PDB entry 8Y51 | electron microscopy, 3.30 A resolution | chains A and R of the 5 polymer chains in the assembly

Chain A:
Name: Guanine nucleotide-binding protein G(q) subunit alpha
Source organism: Homo sapiens
Amino-acid sequence (361 residues; each row starts with the number of its first residue):
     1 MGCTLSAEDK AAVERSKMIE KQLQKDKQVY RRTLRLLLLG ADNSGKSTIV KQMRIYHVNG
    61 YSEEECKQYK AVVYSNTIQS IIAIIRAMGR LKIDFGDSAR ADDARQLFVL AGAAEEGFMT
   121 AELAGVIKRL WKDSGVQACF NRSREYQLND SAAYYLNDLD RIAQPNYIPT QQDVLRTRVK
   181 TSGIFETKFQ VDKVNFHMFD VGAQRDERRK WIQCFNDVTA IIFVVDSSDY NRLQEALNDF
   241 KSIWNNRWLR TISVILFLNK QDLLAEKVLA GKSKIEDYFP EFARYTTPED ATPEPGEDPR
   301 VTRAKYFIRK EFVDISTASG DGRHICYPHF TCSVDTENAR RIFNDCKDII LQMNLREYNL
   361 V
Not modelled in the structure: 1-4, 56-180

Chain R:
Name: Bombesin receptor subtype-3
Source organism: Homo sapiens
UniProtKB: P32247 (BRS3_HUMAN); residue numbers follow UniProt; this construct covers 1-399
Amino-acid sequence (399 residues; numbered 1 to 399; the number before each row is that of its first residue):
     1 MAQRQPHSPN QTLISITNDT ESSSSVVSND NTNKGWSGDN SPGIEALCAI YITYAVIISV
    61 GILGNAILIK VFFKTKSMQT VPNIFITSLA FGDLLLLLTC VPVDATHYLA EGWLFGRIGC
   121 KVLSFIRLTS VGVSVFTLTI LSADRYKAVV KPLERQPSNA ILKTCVKAGC VWIVSMIFAL
   181 PEAIFSNVYT FRDPNKNMTF ESCTSYPVSK KLLQEIHSLL CFLVFYIIPL SIISVYYSLI
   241 ARTLYKSTLN IPTEEQSHAR KQIESRKRIA RTVLVLVALF ALCWLPNHLL YLYHSFTSQT
   301 YVDPSAMHFI FTIFSRVLAF SNSCVNPFAL YWLSKSFQKH FKAQLFCCKA ERPEPPVADT
   361 SLTTLAVMGT VPGTGSIQMS EISVTSFTGC SVKQAEDRF
Not modelled in the structure: 1-46, 157-158, 186-210, 350-399
UniProt features mapped onto this chain:
  - lipidation: C347 (S-palmitoyl cysteine)
  - glycosylation (N-linked (GlcNAc...) asparagine): N10, N18

How chain A and chain R interact:
Residue-residue contacts (41):
  R31(A) - R155(R)
  R31(A) - Q156(R)  hydrogen bond (side chain-backbone)
  R31(A) - N159(R)
  R309(A) - E254(R)  salt bridge
  K310(A) - E255(R)
  V313(A) - E255(R)
  V313(A) - Q256(R)
  T317(A) - H258(R)
  G320(A) - H258(R)
  I325(A) - H258(R)
  I325(A) - Q262(R)
  Y327(A) - I251(R)  hydrophobic
  P328(A) - Q256(R)
  D348(A) - N250(R)  hydrogen bond
  D348(A) - I251(R)
  D348(A) - Q262(R)  hydrogen bond
  D348(A) - R266(R)  salt bridge
  I350(A) - P152(R)
  L351(A) - V149(R)
  L351(A) - P152(R)  hydrophobic
  Q352(A) - Q262(R)
  N354(A) - A148(R)
  N354(A) - P152(R)
  N354(A) - R155(R)
  L355(A) - V149(R)  hydrophobic
  E357(A) - P82(R)
  E357(A) - R155(R)  salt bridge
  Y358(A) - P82(R)  hydrophobic
  Y358(A) - D144(R)
  Y358(A) - A148(R)  hydrophobic
  N359(A) - M78(R)
  N359(A) - N83(R)  hydrogen bond
  N359(A) - L330(R)
  N359(A) - L333(R)
  N359(A) - S334(R)
  L360(A) - R145(R)
  L360(A) - L333(R)  hydrophobic
  V361(A) - S265(R)
  V361(A) - L333(R)
  V361(A) - S334(R)  hydrogen bond (backbone-side chain)
  V361(A) - K335(R)
Other interface residues (no listed pair), chain A (28 interface residues in all): L34, V194, G322, C326, H329, F343, N344, K347
Other interface residues (no listed pair), chain R (31 interface residues in all): T80, L153, S247, P252, S257, A259, I269

In short:
Chain A and chain R form an interface of 28 and 31 residues respectively; the contacts include 5 hydrogen
bonds and 3 salt bridges. Polar pairs include R309(A)-E254(R), D348(A)-R266(R) and E357(A)-R155(R).
Here chain A is Guanine nucleotide-binding protein G(q) subunit alpha and chain R is Bombesin receptor
subtype-3, both from Homo sapiens. Entry 8Y51 (Cryo-EM structure of the BRS3-Gq complex) was determined by
electron microscopy.
